PDB entry 8YI7 | electron microscopy, 3.57 A resolution | chains B and C of the 4 polymer chains in the assembly

Chain B:
Name: Interleukin-12 subunit beta
From: Homo sapiens
UniProtKB: P29460 (IL12B_HUMAN); residues 22-328 here = UniProt positions 22-328
Amino-acid sequence (307 residues; row label = number of the first residue in the row):
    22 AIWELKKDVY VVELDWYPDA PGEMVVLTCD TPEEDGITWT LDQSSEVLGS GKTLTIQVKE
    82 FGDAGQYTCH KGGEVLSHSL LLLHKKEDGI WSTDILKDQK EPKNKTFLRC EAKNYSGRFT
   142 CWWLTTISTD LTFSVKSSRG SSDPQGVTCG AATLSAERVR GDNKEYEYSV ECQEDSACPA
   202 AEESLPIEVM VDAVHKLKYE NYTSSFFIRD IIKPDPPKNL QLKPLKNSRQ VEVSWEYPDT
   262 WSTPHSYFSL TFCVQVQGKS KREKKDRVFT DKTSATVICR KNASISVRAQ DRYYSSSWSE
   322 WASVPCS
Disordered / not traced: 281-283, 328
Disulfide bonds: Cys50-Cys90, Cys131-Cys142, Cys170-Cys193, Cys300-Cys327
Covalently attached groups: glycan linked to Asn222
Swiss-Prot annotation at these positions:
  - glycosylation: Asn135 (N-linked (GlcNAc...) asparagine), Asn222 (N-linked (GlcNAc...) asparagine), Trp319 (C-linked (Man) tryptophan)

Chain C:
Name: Interleukin-12 receptor subunit beta-2
From: Homo sapiens
UniProtKB: Q99665 (I12R2_HUMAN); residue numbers follow UniProt; this construct covers 24-319
Amino-acid sequence (302 residues; each row starts with the number of its first residue):
    24 KIDACKRGDV TVKPSHVILL GSTVNITCSL KPRQGCFHYS RRNKLILYKF DRRINFHHGH
    84 SLNSQVTGLP LGTTLFVCKL ACINSDEIQI CGAEIFVGVA PEQPQNLSCI QKGEQGTVAC
   144 TWERGRDTHL YTEYTLQLSG PKNLTWQKQC KDIYCDYLDF GINLTPESPE SNFTAKVTAV
   204 NSLGSSSSLP STFTFLDIVR PLPPWDIRIK FQKASVSRCT LYWRDEGLVL LNRLRYRPSN
   264 SRLWNMVNVT KAKGRHDLLD LKPFTEYEFQ ISSKLHLYKG SWSDWSESLR AQTPEEHHHH
   324 HH
Disordered / not traced: 122-325
Disulfide bonds: Cys28-Cys114, Cys51-Cys101, Cys59-Cys105
Covalently attached groups: N-acetylglucosamine (NAG) linked to Asn48
Differences from the reference sequence: expression tag (320-325)
Swiss-Prot annotation at these positions:
  - motif: Trp305 to Ser309 (WSXWS motif)
  - glycosylation (N-linked (GlcNAc...) asparagine): Asn48, Asn129, Asn166, Asn195, Asn271

How chain B and chain C interact:
Contacting residue pairs - 6 pairs, chain B then chain C:
  Asp109(B) - Arg65(C)  salt bridge
  Gly110(B) - Ile106(C)
  Ile111(B) - Arg65(C)
  Ile111(B) - Ile106(C)  hydrophobic
  Ile111(B) - Asn107(C)
  Trp112(B) - His61(C)
Also at the interface, not in a pair above, chain B (5 interface residues in all): Lys124
Also at the interface, not in a pair above, chain C (5 interface residues in all): Asp109

Overview:
Chain B and chain C each contribute 5 residues to their interface, with 1 salt bridge. Its one salt-bridged
contact is Asp109(B)-Arg65(C).
Chain B is Interleukin-12 subunit beta and chain C is Interleukin-12 receptor subunit beta-2, both from Homo
sapiens; the structure, The Cryo-EM structure of IL-12, receptor subunit beta-1 and receptor subunit beta-2
complex, local refinement, was determined by electron microscopy together with 8XRP from the same study.
